PDB entry 7A25 | electron microscopy, 3.06 A resolution | chains B and C of the 6 polymer chains in the assembly

== Chain B (and C) ==
Molecule: Spike glycoprotein
From: Severe acute respiratory syndrome coronavirus 2
Notes: chain C of this document is another copy of the same molecule, construct and numbering; everything in this record applies to it too
Reference sequence: P0DTC2 (SPIKE_SARS2); numbering as in UniProt (aligned over 1-1146)
Sequence (1146 residues; row label = number of the first residue in the row):
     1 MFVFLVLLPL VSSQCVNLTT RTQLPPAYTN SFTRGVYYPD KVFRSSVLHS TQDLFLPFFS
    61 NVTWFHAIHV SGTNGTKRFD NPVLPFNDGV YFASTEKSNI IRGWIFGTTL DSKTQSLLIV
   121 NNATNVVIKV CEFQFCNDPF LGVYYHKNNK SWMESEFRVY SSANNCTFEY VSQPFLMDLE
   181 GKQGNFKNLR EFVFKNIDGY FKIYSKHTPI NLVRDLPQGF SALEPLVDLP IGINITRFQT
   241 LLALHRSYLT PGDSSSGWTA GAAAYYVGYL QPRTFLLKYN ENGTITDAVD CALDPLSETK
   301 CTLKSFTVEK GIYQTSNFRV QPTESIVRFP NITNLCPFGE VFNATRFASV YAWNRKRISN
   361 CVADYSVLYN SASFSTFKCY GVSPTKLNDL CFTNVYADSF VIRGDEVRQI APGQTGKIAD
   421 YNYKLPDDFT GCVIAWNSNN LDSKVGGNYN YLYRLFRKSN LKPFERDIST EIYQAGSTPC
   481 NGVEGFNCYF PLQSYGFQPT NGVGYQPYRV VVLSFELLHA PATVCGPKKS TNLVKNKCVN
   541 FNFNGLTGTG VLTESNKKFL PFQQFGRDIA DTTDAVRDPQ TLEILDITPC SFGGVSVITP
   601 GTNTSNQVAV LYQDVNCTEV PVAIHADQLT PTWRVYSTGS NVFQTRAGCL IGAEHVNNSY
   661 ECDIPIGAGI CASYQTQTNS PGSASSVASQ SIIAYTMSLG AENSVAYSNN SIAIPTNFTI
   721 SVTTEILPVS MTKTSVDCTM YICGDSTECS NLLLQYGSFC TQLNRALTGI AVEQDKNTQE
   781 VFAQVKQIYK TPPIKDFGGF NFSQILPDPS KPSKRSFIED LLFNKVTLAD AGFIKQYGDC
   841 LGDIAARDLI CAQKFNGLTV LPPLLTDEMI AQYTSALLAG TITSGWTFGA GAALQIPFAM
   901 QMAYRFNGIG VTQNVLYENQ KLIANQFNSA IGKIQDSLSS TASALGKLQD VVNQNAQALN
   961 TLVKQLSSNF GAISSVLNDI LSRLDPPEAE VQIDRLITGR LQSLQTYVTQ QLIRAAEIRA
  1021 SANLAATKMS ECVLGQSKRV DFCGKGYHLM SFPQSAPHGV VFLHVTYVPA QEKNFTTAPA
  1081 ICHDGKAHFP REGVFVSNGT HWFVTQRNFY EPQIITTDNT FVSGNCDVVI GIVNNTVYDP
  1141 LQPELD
Disordered / not traced: 1-13, 71-75, 248-251, 459, 477, 519-520, 578-583, 621-640, 675-690, 829-854
Sequence notes: conflict Gly682 (Arg in P0DTC2), Ser683 (Arg in P0DTC2), Ser685 (Arg in P0DTC2), Pro986 (Lys in P0DTC2), Pro987 (Val in P0DTC2)
Swiss-Prot annotation at these positions:
  - region: Asn280 to Cys301 (Putative superantigen), Arg403 to Asp405 (Integrin-binding motif), Asn448 to Phe456 (Immunodominant HLA epitope recognized by the CD8+), Pro681, Ala684 (Putative superantigen), Ser816 to Tyr837 (Fusion peptide 1), Lys835 to Phe855 (Fusion peptide 2)
  - site: Arg815, Ser816 (Cleavage)
  - glycosylation: Asn17 (N-linked (GlcNAc...) (complex) asparagine), Asn61 (N-linked (GlcNAc...) (hybrid) asparagine), Asn74 (N-linked (GlcNAc...) (complex) asparagine), Asn122 (N-linked (GlcNAc...) (hybrid) asparagine), Asn149 (N-linked (GlcNAc...) (complex) asparagine), Asn165 (N-linked (GlcNAc...) (complex) asparagine), Asn234 (N-linked (GlcNAc...) (high mannose) asparagine), Asn282 (N-linked (GlcNAc...) (complex) asparagine), Thr323 (O-linked (GalNAc) threonine), Ser325 (O-linked (HexNAc...) serine), Asn331 (N-linked (GlcNAc...) (complex) asparagine), Asn343 (N-linked (GlcNAc...) (complex) asparagine), Asn603 (N-linked (GlcNAc...) (hybrid) asparagine), Asn616 (N-linked (GlcNAc...) (complex) asparagine), Asn657 (N-linked (GlcNAc...) (complex) asparagine), Thr676 (O-linked (GlcNAc...) threonine), Thr678 (O-linked (GlcNAc...) threonine), Asn709 (N-linked (GlcNAc...) (high mannose) asparagine), Asn717 (N-linked (GlcNAc...) (hybrid) asparagine), Asn801 (N-linked (GlcNAc...) (hybrid) asparagine) and 3 more in UniProt
  - natural variant: Leu5 (L5F: In strain: Iota/B.1.526), Ser13 (S13I: In strain: Epsilon/B.1.427/B.1.429), Leu18 (L18F: In strain: Beta/B.1.351, Gamma/P.1 and 1 more), Thr19 (T19I: In strain: Omicron/BQ.1.1, Omicron/XBB.1.5 and 1 more; T19R: In strain: Delta/B.1.617.2, Omicron/BA.2 and 4 more), Thr20 (T20N: In strain: Gamma/P.1), Leu24 to Ala27 (sequence variant, change not given here; In strain: Omicron/BA.2, Omicron/BA.2.12.1 and 6 more), Pro26 (P26S: In strain: Gamma/P.1), Gln52 (Q52H: In strain: Omicron/EG.5.1), Ala67 (A67V: In strain: Eta/B.1.525, Omicron/BA.1), His69 to Val70 (deletion: In strain: Alpha/B.1.1.7, Eta/B.1.525 and 5 more), Gly75 (G75V: In strain: Lambda/C.37), Thr76 (T76I: In strain: Lambda/C.37), 81 further natural variant entries in UniProt
  - mutagenesis: His69 to Val70 (Increased incorporation of cleaved spike into virions), Asn121 (N121Q: Partial loss of biliverdin affinity), Arg190 (R190K: Partial loss of biliverdin affinity), Asn234 (N234Q: Increased resistance to neutralizing antibodies), Asn331 (N331Q: Reduced viral infectivity), Asn343 (N343Q: Reduced viral infectivity), Leu452 (L452R: Increased resistance to neutralizing antibodies. Decreases HLA binding to NF9 epitope. Increased binding affinity to human ACE2), Tyr453 (Y453F: Decreased HLA binding to NF9 epitope. Increased binding affinity to human ACE2), Ala475 (A475V: Increased resistance to neutralizing antibodies), Val483 (V483A: Increased resistance to neutralizing antibodies), Glu484 (E484D: Increased replication in human TMEM106B overexpressing cells), Phe490 (F490L: Increased resistance to neutralizing antibodies and human covalescent sera neutralization), 12 further mutagenesis entries in UniProt
Disulfides: Cys15-Cys136, Cys131-Cys166, Cys291-Cys301, Cys336-Cys361, Cys379-Cys432, Cys391-Cys525, Cys480-Cys488, Cys538-Cys590, Cys617-Cys649, Cys662-Cys671, Cys743-Cys749, Cys1032-Cys1043, Cys1082-Cys1126
Covalently attached groups: N-acetylglucosamine (NAG) linked to Asn17, Asn61, Asn122, Asn149, Asn165, Asn234, Asn282, Asn331, Asn343, Asn603, Asn616, Asn657, Asn709, Asn717, Asn801, Asn1074, Asn1098, Asn1134

== How chain B and chain C interact ==
Pairs across the interface (147):
  Asn317(B) with Asp737(C), hydrogen bond
  Arg319(B) with Asp745(C), salt bridge
  Arg357(B) with Pro230(C)
  Gly381(B) with Arg983(C); Leu984(C)
  Val382(B) with Arg983(C)
  Ser383(B) with Arg983(C), hydrogen bond (backbone-backbone); Asp985(C)
  Lys386(B) with Ser982(C)
  Leu390(B) with Ser982(C); Arg983(C)
  Phe392(B) with Arg983(C)
  Asn394(B) with Tyr200(C), hydrogen bond
  Tyr396(B) with Tyr200(C), hydrogen bond
  Thr415(B) with Tyr369(C), hydrogen bond; Pro384(C)
  Gly416(B) with Tyr369(C), hydrogen bond (backbone-side chain)
  Lys417(B) with Tyr369(C); Asn370(C); Ala372(C)
  Tyr421(B) with Asn370(C), hydrogen bond
  Leu517(B) with Arg983(C)
  Thr547(B) with Asn978(C)
  Lys557(B) with Phe43(C)
  Lys558(B) with Phe43(C); Asn282(C)
  Phe559(B) with Phe43(C), hydrophobic
  Phe562(B) with Lys41(C); Glu224(C); Pro225(C)
  Gln563(B) with Lys41(C); Phe43(C)
  Gln564(B) with Lys41(C), hydrogen bond (backbone-backbone)
  Phe565(B) with Val42(C); Phe43(C), hydrogen bond (backbone-backbone)
  Gly566(B) with Phe43(C)
  Arg567(B) with Val42(C); Phe43(C), hydrogen bond (backbone-backbone)
  Ile569(B) with Val963(C), hydrophobic
  Ala570(B) with Val963(C); Ser967(C)
  Asp571(B) with Ser967(C)
  Phe592(B) with Met740(C), hydrophobic; Phe855(C)
  Gln613(B) with Leu861(C)
  Asp614(B) with Thr859(C); Val860(C)
  Arg646(B) with Thr866(C), hydrogen bond
  Ala647(B) with Pro862(C), hydrophobic
  Pro665(B) with Leu864(C), hydrophobic
  Ala668(B) with Pro863(C), hydrogen bond (backbone-backbone)
  Gly669(B) with Leu864(C), hydrogen bond (backbone-backbone); Met869(C)
  Met697(B) with Met869(C), hydrophobic
  Leu699(B) with Ile788(C); Met869(C), hydrophobic; Gln872(C); Tyr873(C)
  Gly700(B) with Lys786(C)
  Ala701(B) with Gln787(C); Ile788(C), hydrogen bond (backbone-backbone)
  Glu702(B) with Ile788(C)
  Asn703(B) with Gln787(C), hydrogen bond; Ile788(C), hydrogen bond (backbone-backbone); Tyr789(C); Lys790(C), hydrogen bond (backbone-backbone)
  Ser704(B) with Lys790(C)
  Val705(B) with Tyr789(C), hydrophobic; Lys790(C); Gln895(C)
  Ala706(B) with Gln895(C)
  Tyr707(B) with Pro792(C), hydrophobic; Asp796(C), hydrogen bond (side chain-backbone); Phe797(C); Thr883(C); Ile896(C); Pro897(C), hydrophobic; Phe898(C), hydrogen bond (side chain-backbone)
  Ser708(B) with Pro897(C)
  Asn709(B) with Asp796(C); Pro897(C)
  Ser711(B) with Gln895(C); Ile896(C); Pro897(C)
  Ile712(B) with Gln895(C); Ile896(C), hydrophobic
  Ala713(B) with Leu894(C); Gln895(C), hydrogen bond (backbone-backbone)
  Pro715(B) with Leu894(C)
  Thr961(B) with Gln762(C); Arg765(C)
  Gln965(B) with Tyr756(C); Gly757(C); Ser758(C); Phe759(C); Gln762(C), hydrogen bond
  Ser968(B) with Gly757(C)
  Asn969(B) with Gln755(C)
  Phe970(B) with Gln755(C), hydrogen bond (backbone-backbone); Tyr756(C); Phe759(C), hydrophobic
  Gly971(B) with Gln755(C), hydrogen bond (backbone-side chain); Tyr756(C)
  Asp985(B) with Thr415(C)
  Pro987(B) with Gly413(C)
  Glu990(B) with Asp427(C)
  Ser1003(B) with Phe759(C)
  Thr1006(B) with Phe759(C)
  Thr1009(B) with Thr1009(C)
  Gln1010(B) with Leu1012(C)
  Ile1013(B) with Leu1012(C), hydrophobic
  Glu1017(B) with Arg1019(C), salt bridge
  Arg1039(B) with Glu1031(C), salt bridge; Arg1039(C)
  Val1040(B) with Ser1030(C); Glu1031(C); Leu1034(C); Gly1035(C)
  Asp1041(B) with Gly889(C); Leu1034(C)
  Lys1045(B) with Phe888(C); Gly889(C), hydrogen bond (side chain-backbone); Ala890(C); Gly891(C)
  Gly1046(B) with Ala890(C)
  Tyr1047(B) with Trp886(C); Ala890(C)
  Glu1072(B) with Ala892(C); Leu894(C)
  Asn1074(B) with Gln895(C)
  Thr1077(B) with Met900(C), hydrogen bond
  Pro1079(B) with Tyr917(C), hydrophobic
  Phe1089(B) with Gln913(C); Asn914(C); Tyr917(C), hydrophobic
  Pro1090(B) with Gln913(C)
  Val1094(B) with Met900(C), hydrophobic; Tyr904(C)
  Arg1107(B) with Tyr904(C); Gln913(C)
  Phe1121(B) with Asn914(C)
  Ser1123(B) with Asn914(C); Glu918(C); Glu1111(C)
  Val1128(B) with Tyr917(C); Glu918(C)
  Leu1145(B) with Leu1145(C), hydrophobic
Interface residues without a listed pair, chain B (104 interface residues in all): Asp405, Arg408, Asp420, Val503, Glu516, Gly667, Asn710, Ala972, Gln1002, Phe1042, Val1068, Pro1069, Ala1078, Gly1093, Gly1124, Val1129, Ile1130, Leu1141
Interface residues without a listed pair, chain C (100 interface residues in all): Tyr38, Asp40, Arg44, Gly283, Ser375, Val503, Ser735, Gln784, Asn856, Gly857, Leu865, Glu868, Ala893, Asn907, Gln920, Lys921, Asn960, Lys964, Ser975, Leu981, Glu1144

== Overview ==
104 residues of chain B face 100 of chain C across their interface, with 25 hydrogen bonds and 3 salt bridges.
Polar contacts include Arg319(B)-Asp745(C), Glu1017(B)-Arg1019(C) and Arg1039(B)-Glu1031(C).
N-acetylglucosamine is covalently linked to Asn17(B), Asn61(B), Asn122(B), Asn149(B), Asn165(B) and Asn234(B)
and 12 more.
Chain B and chain C are both Spike glycoprotein (Severe acute respiratory syndrome coronavirus 2); the
structure, Cryo-EM structure of the SARS-CoV-2 spike protein bound to neutralizing sybodies (Sb23), was
determined by electron microscopy together with 7A29 from the same study.
